8FLJ - chains G and J of the 14 polymer chains in the assembly; structure by electron microscopy, 3.48 A resolution.

[Chain G]
Name: Integration host factor subunit alpha
Organism: Pseudomonas aeruginosa PA14
UniProtKB: Q02NN5 (IHFA_PSEAB); residues 3-102 here correspond to UniProt positions 1-100 (UniProt number = residue number - 2)
Amino-acid sequence (102 residues; each row starts with the number of its first residue):
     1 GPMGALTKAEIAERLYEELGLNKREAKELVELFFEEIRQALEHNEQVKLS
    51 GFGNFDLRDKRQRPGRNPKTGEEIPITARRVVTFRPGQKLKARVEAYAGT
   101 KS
Disordered / not traced: 1-4
Differences from the reference sequence: expression tag (1-2)

[Chain J]
Molecule: CRISPR leader and repeat, anti-sense strand of DNA
Notes: engineered mutation(s): A54G,T55G,A60T,G61T,G62T,A63C,A64G,A67G,G68C,A69G,A70T,A71T,A73T,C74T,C75T,C137T,G138T,A140T,A141T,G142T
Sequence (171 nucleotides; each row starts with the number of its first residue):
   130 TGATTTTCTTAGCTGCCTACACGGCAGTGAACTAGCTCCGAAAACCTATA
   180 ACCGGTTGATTTCGAAGCGTTTTTTGAGTTTTTCCCGCCAGAAACCCTCT
   230 TTTTTCGAGGTCTCGTAACTTGCTGATTTATAAGGGTTTTTTAAATCGTC
   280 CGAAAAAAGGGTCGGAAGCTT
Disordered / not traced: 130-152

[Interface between chain G and chain J]
Contacting residue pairs (13):
  Lys48(G) with DT203(J), phosphate contact
  Leu49(G) with DT203(J), phosphate contact
  Ser50(G) with DT202(J), phosphate contact; DT203(J), hydrogen bond to the phosphate
  Asp59(G) with DT191(J), phosphate contact
  Arg61(G) with DT190(J), sugar contact
  Pro64(G) with DG187(J), hydrogen bond to the base; DA188(J), sugar contact
  Arg66(G) with DT186(J), base contact
  Pro68(G) with DT185(J), sugar contact; DT186(J), sugar contact
  Lys69(G) with DT185(J), base contact
  Thr83(G) with DC192(J), phosphate contact
Interface residues without a listed pair, chain G (12 interface residues in all): Gln62, Gly65
Interface residues without a listed pair, chain J (10 interface residues in all): DT189

[Summary]
12 residues of chain G and 10 residues of chain J are in contact; the contacts include 2 hydrogen bonds. Among
the polar pairs are Pro64(G)-DG187(J) and Ser50(G)-DT203(J).
Here chain G is Integration host factor subunit alpha (Pseudomonas aeruginosa PA14) and chain J is CRISPR
leader and repeat, anti-sense strand of DNA. Entry 8FLJ (Cas1-Cas2/3 integrase and IHF bound to CRISPR leader,
repeat and foreign DNA) was determined by electron microscopy.
